1RA6 - chain A; structure by X-ray diffraction, 2.00 A resolution.

[Chain A]
Protein: Genome polyprotein
From: Human poliovirus 1
Notes: EC 2.7.7.48; fragment: RNA-directed RNA polymerase (residue 1748-2208)
UniProtKB: P03300 (POLH_POL1M); residues 1-461 here correspond to UniProt positions 1748-2208 (UniProt number = residue number + 1747)
Chain sequence (461 residues; row label = number of the first residue in the row):
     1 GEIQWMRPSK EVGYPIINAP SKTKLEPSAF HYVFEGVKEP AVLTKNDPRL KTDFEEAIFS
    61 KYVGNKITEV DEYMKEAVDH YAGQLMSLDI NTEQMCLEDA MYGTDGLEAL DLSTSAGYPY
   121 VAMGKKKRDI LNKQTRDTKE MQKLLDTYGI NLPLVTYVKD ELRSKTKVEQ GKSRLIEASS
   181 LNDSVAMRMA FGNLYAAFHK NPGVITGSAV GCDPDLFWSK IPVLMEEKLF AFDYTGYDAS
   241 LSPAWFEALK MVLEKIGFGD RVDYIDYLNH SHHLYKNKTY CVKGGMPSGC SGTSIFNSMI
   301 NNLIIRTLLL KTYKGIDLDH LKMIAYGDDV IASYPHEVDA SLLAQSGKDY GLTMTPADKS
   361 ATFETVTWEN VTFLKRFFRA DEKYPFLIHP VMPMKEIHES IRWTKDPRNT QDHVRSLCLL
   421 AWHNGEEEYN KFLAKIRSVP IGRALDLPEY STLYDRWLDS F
Construct notes: modified residue (96, 212, 281, 290); engineered mutation D446 (Leu2193 in P03300), D455 (Arg2202 in P03300)
Modified residues: C96, C212, C281, C290 (s-(dimethylarsenic)cysteine; CAS)
Swiss-Prot annotation at these positions:
  - binding site (Mg(2+)): D329
From the paper describing this entry:
  - conformationally variable residues: D238
  - specificity-determining residues: D238
  - contacts within the chain: G1-G64 (backbone contact), G1-G284
  - mutagenesis - G1DEL, D238A: abolished catalytic activity
  - mutagenesis - G1A, G1S: decreased catalytic activity
  - post-translational modification sites: C281
  - mutagenesis - D238A: abolished binding to GTP
  - mutagenesis - P119A, P119G: abolished catalytic activity on poly(A)/oligo(dT) substrate

[Overview]
UniProt lists Mg2+-binding residue D329. The paper reports that G1DEL and D238A abolish catalytic activity;
the specificity determinant D238; 6 substitutions were tested in all.
Chain A is Genome polyprotein (Human poliovirus 1); the structure, Poliovirus Polymerase Full Length Apo
Structure, was determined by X-ray diffraction together with 1RA7, 1RAJ and 1TQL from the same study.
